2BMD - chain A; structure by X-ray diffraction, 1.80 A resolution.

== Chain A ==
Name: Ras-related protein RAB4A
Source organism: Homo sapiens
Notes: EC 3.6.5.2; fragment: nucleotide-binding domain, residues 1-184
Reference sequence: P20338 (RAB4A_HUMAN); residues 3-186 here correspond to UniProt positions 1-184 (UniProt number = residue number - 2)
Amino-acid sequence (186 residues; row label = number of the first residue in the row):
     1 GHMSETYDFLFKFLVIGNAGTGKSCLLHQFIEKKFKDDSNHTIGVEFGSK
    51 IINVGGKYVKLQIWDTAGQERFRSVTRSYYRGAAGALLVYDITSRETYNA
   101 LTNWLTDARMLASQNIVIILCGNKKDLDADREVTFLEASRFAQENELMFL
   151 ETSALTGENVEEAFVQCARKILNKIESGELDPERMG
Not modelled in the structure: 1-4, 37-45
Residues lining bound ligands: GDP (guanosine-5'-diphosphate): Asn-18, Ala-19, Gly-20, Thr-21, Gly-22, Lys-23, Ser-24, Cys-25, Phe-35, Ala-67, Glu-70, Asn-123, Lys-124, Asp-126, Leu-127, Ser-153, Ala-154, Leu-155

== Summary ==
Ligands of chain A: GDP.
Chain A is Ras-related protein RAB4A (Homo sapiens); the structure, high resolution structure of GDP-bound
human Rab4a, was determined by X-ray diffraction together with 2BME from the same study.
